Entry 1LOF (X-ray diffraction, 2.30 A resolution); this record covers chains A and B of the 4 polymer chains in the assembly.

== Chain A ==
Molecule: Legume isolectin I (alpha chain)
From: Lathyrus ochrus
UniProt: P04122 (LECB_LATOC); residues 1-181 here = UniProt positions 1-181
Amino-acid sequence (181 residues; numbered 1 to 181; the number before each row is that of its first residue):
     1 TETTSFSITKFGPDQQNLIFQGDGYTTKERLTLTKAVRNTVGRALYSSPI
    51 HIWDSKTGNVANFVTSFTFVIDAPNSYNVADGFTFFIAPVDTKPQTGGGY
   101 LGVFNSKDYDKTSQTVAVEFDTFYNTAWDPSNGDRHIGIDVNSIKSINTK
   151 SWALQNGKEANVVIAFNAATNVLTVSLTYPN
Differences from the reference sequence: conflict Ala-153 (Lys in P04122)
Bound ions: Mn2+: Glu-119, Asp-121, Asp-129; Ca2+: Asp-121, Phe-123, Asn-125, Asp-129
UniProt features mapped onto this chain:
  - binding site (Mn(2+)): Glu-119, Asp-121, Asp-129, His-136
  - binding site (Ca(2+)): Asp-121, Phe-123, Asn-125, Asp-129
  - natural variant: Gln-16 (Q16P: In beta-2), Ser-66 (S66A: In beta-2), Ala-168 (A168G: In beta-2)

== Chain B ==
Molecule: Legume isolectin I (beta chain)
From: Lathyrus ochrus
UniProt: P12306 (LEC1_LATOC); residues 1-52 here = UniProt positions 1-52
Amino-acid sequence (52 residues; row label = number of the first residue in the row):
     1 ETSYTLNEVVPLKEFVPEWVRIGFSATTGAEFAAHEVLSWYFHSELAGTS
    51 SS
Disordered / not traced: 48-52
Differences from the reference sequence: conflict Tyr-41 (Phe in P12306)

== Interface between chain A and chain B ==
Contacting residue pairs - 222 pairs, chain A then chain B:
  Thr-1(A) with Leu-46(B); Ala-47(B), hydrogen bond (backbone-backbone)
  Glu-2(A) with Trp-19(B); Glu-45(B); Leu-46(B), hydrogen bond (backbone-backbone)
  Thr-3(A) with His-43(B); Ser-44(B); Glu-45(B)
  Thr-4(A) with Phe-42(B); His-43(B); Ser-44(B), hydrogen bond (backbone-backbone)
  Ser-5(A) with Phe-42(B); His-43(B), hydrogen bond
  Phe-6(A) with Trp-40(B), hydrophobic; Tyr-41(B); Phe-42(B), hydrogen bond (backbone-backbone)
  Ser-7(A) with Trp-40(B)
  Ile-8(A) with Ser-39(B); Trp-40(B), hydrogen bond (backbone-backbone)
  Thr-9(A) with Leu-38(B); Ser-39(B)
  Phe-11(A) with Val-37(B); Leu-38(B); Ser-39(B)
  Ile-19(A) with Arg-21(B)
  Arg-30(A) with Glu-36(B), salt bridge; Val-37(B); Leu-38(B)
  Leu-31(A) with Glu-36(B); Val-37(B), hydrogen bond (backbone-backbone)
  Thr-32(A) with His-35(B); Glu-36(B)
  Leu-33(A) with Phe-24(B), hydrophobic; Ala-26(B), hydrophobic; His-35(B), hydrogen bond (backbone-backbone)
  Thr-34(A) with Ala-26(B); Thr-28(B); Ala-33(B); Ala-34(B); His-35(B), hydrogen bond (backbone-backbone)
  Lys-35(A) with Ala-33(B); Ala-34(B)
  Ala-36(A) with Phe-32(B); Ala-33(B); Ala-34(B)
  Val-37(A) with Thr-28(B), hydrogen bond (backbone-side chain); Phe-32(B)
  Arg-38(A) with Thr-28(B); Gly-29(B); Ala-30(B), hydrogen bond (side chain-backbone); Phe-32(B)
  Asn-39(A) with Thr-28(B), hydrogen bond (backbone-side chain); Gly-29(B), hydrogen bond (backbone-backbone)
  Thr-40(A) with Thr-27(B); Thr-28(B), hydrogen bond (backbone-side chain)
  Val-41(A) with Ala-26(B); Thr-27(B)
  Gly-42(A) with Ser-25(B); Ala-26(B), hydrogen bond (backbone-backbone)
  Arg-43(A) with Phe-24(B); Ser-25(B)
  Ala-44(A) with Gly-23(B); Phe-24(B), hydrogen bond (backbone-backbone)
  Leu-45(A) with Ile-22(B)
  Tyr-46(A) with Arg-21(B); Ile-22(B), hydrogen bond (backbone-backbone)
  Ser-47(A) with Arg-21(B), hydrogen bond (backbone-side chain)
  Pro-49(A) with Trp-19(B), hydrophobic; Val-20(B); Arg-21(B)
  Ile-50(A) with Glu-18(B); Trp-19(B); Val-20(B), hydrogen bond (backbone-backbone); Phe-42(B), hydrophobic; Ser-44(B)
  His-51(A) with Glu-18(B); Trp-19(B); Leu-46(B)
  Ile-52(A) with Val-16(B), hydrophobic; Pro-17(B); Glu-18(B), hydrogen bond (backbone-backbone)
  Trp-53(A) with Lys-13(B); Val-16(B), hydrogen bond (side chain-backbone); Pro-17(B); Glu-18(B), hydrogen bond (backbone-backbone); Leu-46(B)
  Asp-54(A) with Glu-18(B)
  Ser-55(A) with Glu-18(B), hydrogen bond
  Gly-58(A) with Lys-13(B), hydrogen bond (backbone-side chain)
  Asn-59(A) with Leu-46(B); Ala-47(B)
  Val-60(A) with Lys-13(B); Leu-46(B)
  Ala-61(A) with Glu-45(B); Leu-46(B)
  Asn-62(A) with Ser-44(B); Glu-45(B), hydrogen bond (backbone-backbone)
  Phe-63(A) with Leu-12(B), hydrophobic; His-43(B); Ser-44(B)
  Val-64(A) with Tyr-41(B), hydrophobic; Phe-42(B); His-43(B), hydrogen bond (backbone-backbone)
  Thr-65(A) with Trp-40(B), hydrogen bond; Tyr-41(B), hydrogen bond (side chain-backbone); Phe-42(B)
  Ser-66(A) with Trp-40(B); Tyr-41(B), hydrogen bond (backbone-backbone)
  Phe-67(A) with Phe-24(B), hydrophobic; Ser-39(B)
  Thr-68(A) with Val-37(B); Leu-38(B), hydrogen bond (backbone-backbone); Ser-39(B), hydrogen bond (backbone-backbone)
  Phe-69(A) with Glu-36(B)
  Val-70(A) with Ala-34(B); His-35(B); Glu-36(B), hydrogen bond (backbone-backbone); Leu-38(B), hydrophobic
  Ile-71(A) with Ala-33(B), hydrophobic; Ala-34(B); His-35(B)
  Asp-72(A) with Ala-33(B); Ala-34(B), hydrogen bond (backbone-backbone)
  Ala-73(A) with Ala-33(B), hydrophobic
  Pro-74(A) with Phe-32(B)
  Tyr-77(A) with Glu-31(B)
  Asn-78(A) with Glu-31(B); Phe-32(B)
  Val-79(A) with Glu-31(B); Phe-32(B)
  Ala-80(A) with Thr-27(B); Thr-28(B); Glu-31(B); Phe-32(B); Ala-33(B); His-35(B)
  Asp-81(A) with Thr-27(B), hydrogen bond (backbone-backbone); Thr-28(B); Gly-29(B), hydrogen bond (side chain-backbone)
  Gly-82(A) with Ala-26(B); Thr-27(B), hydrogen bond (backbone-backbone); His-35(B), hydrogen bond (backbone-side chain)
  Phe-83(A) with Phe-24(B), hydrophobic; Ser-25(B); Val-37(B), hydrophobic
  Thr-84(A) with Gly-23(B); Phe-24(B); Ser-25(B), hydrogen bond (backbone-backbone)
  Phe-85(A) with Ile-22(B), hydrophobic; Gly-23(B); Phe-24(B), hydrophobic
  Phe-86(A) with Ile-22(B); Gly-23(B), hydrogen bond (backbone-backbone); Phe-24(B); Ser-25(B)
  Ile-87(A) with Val-20(B), hydrophobic; Arg-21(B)
  Ala-88(A) with Val-20(B); Arg-21(B), hydrogen bond (backbone-backbone)
  Pro-89(A) with Pro-17(B), hydrophobic
  Val-90(A) with Trp-19(B); Val-20(B); Arg-21(B), hydrogen bond (backbone-side chain)
  Gly-97(A) with Thr-27(B)
  Gly-98(A) with Thr-27(B), hydrogen bond (backbone-side chain)
  Leu-101(A) with Ser-25(B), hydrogen bond (backbone-side chain); Thr-27(B)
  Gly-102(A) with Thr-27(B)
  Val-103(A) with Ser-25(B)
  Tyr-109(A) with Phe-15(B)
  Gln-114(A) with Phe-15(B); Val-16(B); Pro-17(B)
  Phe-123(A) with Glu-31(B)
  Ile-137(A) with Tyr-4(B), hydrophobic; Leu-6(B)
  Gly-138(A) with Leu-6(B)
  Ile-139(A) with Leu-6(B), hydrophobic; Glu-8(B); Val-10(B), hydrophobic
  Val-141(A) with Val-10(B), hydrophobic; Phe-15(B), hydrophobic
  Asn-142(A) with Phe-15(B)
  Ile-147(A) with Glu-8(B)
  Asn-148(A) with Leu-6(B); Asn-7(B); Glu-8(B)
  Lys-150(A) with Tyr-4(B); Thr-5(B), hydrogen bond (side chain-backbone)
  Ser-151(A) with Tyr-4(B)
  Trp-152(A) with Tyr-4(B)
  Ala-153(A) with Tyr-4(B), hydrogen bond (backbone-side chain)
  Gln-155(A) with Thr-2(B)
  Glu-159(A) with Leu-38(B)
  Phe-166(A) with Val-10(B); Leu-12(B), hydrophobic
  Thr-170(A) with Val-9(B)
  Asn-171(A) with Glu-8(B); Val-9(B); Val-10(B), hydrogen bond (backbone-backbone); Pro-11(B)
  Val-172(A) with Glu-8(B)
  Leu-173(A) with Leu-6(B); Asn-7(B); Glu-8(B), hydrogen bond (backbone-backbone)
  Thr-174(A) with Leu-6(B); Asn-7(B), hydrogen bond
  Val-175(A) with Tyr-4(B); Thr-5(B); Leu-6(B), hydrogen bond (backbone-backbone)
  Ser-176(A) with Tyr-4(B); Thr-5(B), hydrogen bond
  Leu-177(A) with Thr-2(B); Ser-3(B); Tyr-4(B), hydrogen bond (backbone-backbone)
  Thr-178(A) with Thr-2(B); Ser-3(B)
  Tyr-179(A) with Glu-1(B), hydrogen bond (backbone-backbone); Thr-2(B), hydrogen bond (backbone-backbone)
  Pro-180(A) with Glu-1(B)
  Asn-181(A) with Glu-1(B), hydrogen bond (backbone-backbone); Thr-2(B), hydrogen bond (backbone-backbone)
Also at the interface, not in a pair above, chain A (108 interface residues in all): Lys-10, Leu-18, Glu-29, Ser-48, Thr-92, Val-116, Thr-149

== Overview ==
108 residues of chain A and 46 residues of chain B are in contact, with 55 hydrogen bonds and 1 salt bridge.
Polar pairs include Arg-30(A)/Glu-36(B), Ser-5(A)/His-43(B) and Val-37(A)/Thr-28(B). UniProt lists 4
Mn2+-binding residues and 4 Ca2+-binding residues on chain A.
Here chain A is Legume isolectin I (alpha chain) and chain B is Legume isolectin I (beta chain), both from
Lathyrus ochrus. Entry 1LOF (X-ray structure of a biantennary octasaccharide-lectin complex at 2.3 angstroms
resolution) was determined by X-ray diffraction.
